PDB entry 7XK3 | electron microscopy, 3.10 A resolution | chains A and B of the 6 polymer chains in the assembly

== Chain A ==
Protein: Na(+)-translocating NADH-quinone reductase subunit A
Organism: Vibrio cholerae O395
Notes: EC 7.2.1.1
UniProt: A5F5X1 (NQRA_VIBC3); residues 1-446 here = UniProt positions 1-446
Amino-acid sequence (446 residues; numbered 1 to 446; the number before each row is that of its first residue):
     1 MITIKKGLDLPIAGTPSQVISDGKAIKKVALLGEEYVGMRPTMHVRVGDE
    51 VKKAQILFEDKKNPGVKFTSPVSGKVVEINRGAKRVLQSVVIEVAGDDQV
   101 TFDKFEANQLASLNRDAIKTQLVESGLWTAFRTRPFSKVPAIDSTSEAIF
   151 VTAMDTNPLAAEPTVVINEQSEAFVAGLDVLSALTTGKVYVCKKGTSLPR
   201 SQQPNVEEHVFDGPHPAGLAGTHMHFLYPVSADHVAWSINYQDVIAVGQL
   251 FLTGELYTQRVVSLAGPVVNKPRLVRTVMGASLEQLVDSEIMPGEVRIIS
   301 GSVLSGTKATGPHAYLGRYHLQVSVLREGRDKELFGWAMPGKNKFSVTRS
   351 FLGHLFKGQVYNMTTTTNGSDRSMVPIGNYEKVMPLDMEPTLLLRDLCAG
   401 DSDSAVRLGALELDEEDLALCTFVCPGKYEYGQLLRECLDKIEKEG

== Chain B ==
Protein: Na(+)-translocating NADH-quinone reductase subunit B
Organism: Vibrio cholerae O395
Notes: EC 7.2.1.1
UniProt: A5F5X0 (NQRB_VIBC3); numbering as in UniProt (aligned over 1-415)
Amino-acid sequence (415 residues; row label = number of the first residue in the row):
     1 MGLKKFLEDIEHHFEPGGKHEKWFALYEAAATLFYTPGLVTKRSSHVRDS
    51 VDLKRIMIMVWLAVFPAMFWGMYNAGGQAIAALNHLYSGDQLAAIVAGNW
   101 HYWLTEMLGGTMSSDAGWGSKMLLGATYFLPIYATVFIVGGFWEVLFCMV
   151 RKHEVNEGFFVTSILFALIVPPTLPLWQAALGITFGVVVAKEVFGGTGRN
   201 FLNPALAGRAFLFFAYPAQISGDLVWTAADGYSGATALSQWAQGGAGALI
   251 NNATGQTITWMDAFIGNIPGSIGEVSTLALMIGAAFIVYMGIASWRIIGG
   301 VMIGMILLSTLFNVIGSDTNAMFNMPWHWHLVLGGFAFGMFFMATDPVSA
   351 SFTNSGKWAYGILIGVMCVLIRVVNPAYPEGMMLAILFANLFAPLFDHVV
   401 VERNIKRRLARYGKQ
Unresolved in the structure: 1-26, 414-415
Covalent attachments: flavin mononucleotide (FMN) linked to Thr236
Residues lining bound ligands:
  - FMN (flavin mononucleotide), molecule 1: Ile169, Leu206, Arg209, Phe213, Trp226, Ala237, Leu238, Ser239, Gly270, Ser271, Glu274, Gly334, Gly335, Phe338, Gly339, Met343, Pro379, Glu380, Gly381, Met382, Met383, Leu384
  - FMN, molecule 2: Phe213, Phe214, Pro217, Ser221, Gly222, Asp223, Ala377, Tyr378, Pro379
  - riboflavin (RBF): Ile56, Met57, Val60, Gly158, Val161, Thr162, Leu165, Lys191, Gly196, Thr197, Gly198, Asn200, Asn203, Pro204, Ala205, Ile292, Ala293, Phe342, Met343, Thr345, Asp346, Pro347, Val348, Ser349
Swiss-Prot annotation at these positions:
  - modified residue: Thr236 (FMN phosphoryl threonine)
From the paper describing this entry:
  - binding site for riboflavin: Thr162, Asn200, Asn203, Asp346
  - conformationally variable residues (loop rearrangement): Gly266 to Ser276
  - mutagenesis - E157A: decreased catalytic activity

== Chain A / chain B interface ==
Pairs across the interface (116; chain A residue first):
  His225(A) - Gly413(B)
  Tyr228(A) - Arg411(B)
  Pro229(A) - Arg411(B)  hydrogen bond (backbone-side chain)
  His234(A) - Arg411(B)  hydrogen bond
  Arg297(A) - Thr41(B)  hydrogen bond (side chain-backbone)
  Arg297(A) - His46(B)  hydrogen bond
  Ile299(A) - His46(B)
  Val303(A) - Ser45(B)
  Val303(A) - His46(B)  hydrogen bond (backbone-backbone)
  Val303(A) - Val47(B)
  Leu304(A) - Ser44(B)
  Leu304(A) - Ser45(B)
  Gly306(A) - His46(B)  hydrogen bond (backbone-side chain)
  Lys308(A) - His46(B)
  Leu326(A) - Val47(B)  hydrophobic
  Glu328(A) - Val40(B)
  Gly329(A) - Val40(B)
  Arg330(A) - Val40(B)
  Lys332(A) - Thr36(B)
  Lys332(A) - Pro37(B)
  Lys332(A) - Gly38(B)
  Glu333(A) - Tyr35(B)
  Glu333(A) - Thr36(B)  hydrogen bond (backbone-side chain)
  Leu334(A) - Phe34(B)  hydrophobic
  Leu334(A) - Tyr35(B)  hydrophobic
  Phe335(A) - Phe34(B)  hydrogen bond (backbone-backbone)
  Gly336(A) - Thr36(B)
  Trp337(A) - Leu33(B)  hydrogen bond (side chain-backbone)
  Trp337(A) - Phe34(B)  hydrogen bond (side chain-backbone)
  Trp337(A) - Thr36(B)
  Trp337(A) - Asp52(B)
  Trp337(A) - Lys54(B)
  Trp337(A) - Arg55(B)  hydrogen bond (backbone-side chain)
  Trp337(A) - Ile58(B)  hydrophobic
  Ala338(A) - Arg55(B)
  Met339(A) - Arg55(B)  hydrogen bond (backbone-side chain)
  Lys344(A) - Ser50(B)
  Phe345(A) - Asp49(B)
  Phe345(A) - Ser50(B)  hydrogen bond (backbone-side chain)
  Ser346(A) - Asp49(B)  hydrogen bond
  Ser346(A) - Val51(B)
  Val347(A) - Asp49(B)  hydrogen bond (backbone-side chain)
  Thr348(A) - Met290(B)
  Arg349(A) - Tyr289(B)  hydrogen bond (side chain-backbone)
  Arg349(A) - Met290(B)  hydrogen bond (backbone-backbone)
  Ser350(A) - Arg55(B)  hydrogen bond (backbone-side chain)
  Ser350(A) - Met290(B)
  Phe351(A) - Ser50(B)
  Phe351(A) - Val51(B)
  Phe351(A) - Arg55(B)
  His354(A) - Tyr289(B)  hydrogen bond
  Met363(A) - Val47(B)  hydrophobic
  Thr364(A) - His46(B)
  Thr364(A) - Val47(B)
  Thr365(A) - Val40(B)
  Thr365(A) - Thr41(B)  hydrogen bond (backbone-backbone)
  Thr365(A) - His46(B)
  Thr366(A) - Leu39(B)
  Thr366(A) - Thr41(B)
  Thr366(A) - Arg48(B)
  Thr367(A) - Leu39(B)  hydrogen bond (backbone-backbone)
  Thr367(A) - Val40(B)
  Thr367(A) - Thr41(B)
  Asn368(A) - Arg48(B)
  Asn368(A) - Asp49(B)
  Asn368(A) - Ser50(B)
  Asn368(A) - Asp52(B)
  Gly369(A) - Pro37(B)
  Ser370(A) - Pro37(B)
  Arg372(A) - Glu154(B)  salt bridge
  Arg372(A) - Asn156(B)
  Arg372(A) - Glu157(B)  salt bridge
  Ser373(A) - Leu53(B)
  Ser373(A) - Thr197(B)  hydrogen bond (side chain-backbone)
  Ser373(A) - Arg199(B)  hydrogen bond
  Val375(A) - Leu53(B)  hydrophobic
  Val375(A) - Pro347(B)  hydrophobic
  Val375(A) - Val348(B)  hydrophobic
  Pro376(A) - Pro347(B)
  Pro376(A) - Phe352(B)  hydrophobic
  Ile377(A) - Ile56(B)  hydrophobic
  Ile377(A) - Gly291(B)
  Glu381(A) - Phe352(B)
  Asp387(A) - Asn404(B)
  Asp387(A) - Arg407(B)  salt bridge
  Asp387(A) - Arg408(B)  hydrogen bond (backbone-side chain)
  Asp387(A) - Gly413(B)
  Met388(A) - Asn404(B)
  Met388(A) - Arg408(B)
  Glu389(A) - Thr353(B)
  Glu389(A) - Val400(B)
  Glu389(A) - Asn404(B)
  Thr391(A) - Phe352(B)
  Leu392(A) - Phe352(B)  hydrophobic
  Leu392(A) - Thr353(B)
  Arg395(A) - Gly198(B)  hydrogen bond (side chain-backbone)
  Arg395(A) - Phe352(B)
  Arg407(A) - Glu402(B)  salt bridge
  Arg407(A) - Ile405(B)
  Arg407(A) - Arg408(B)  hydrogen bond (backbone-side chain)
  Leu408(A) - Val401(B)  hydrophobic
  Leu408(A) - Ile405(B)  hydrophobic
  Leu408(A) - Arg408(B)  hydrogen bond (backbone-side chain)
  Gly409(A) - Arg408(B)
  Thr422(A) - Ser45(B)
  Thr422(A) - Arg48(B)
  Phe423(A) - Ser45(B)
  Phe423(A) - Val47(B)
  Phe423(A) - Asp49(B)  hydrogen bond (backbone-backbone)
  Pro426(A) - Asp52(B)
  Pro426(A) - Leu53(B)
  Lys428(A) - Asp49(B)  hydrogen bond (side chain-backbone)
  Lys428(A) - Val51(B)  hydrogen bond (side chain-backbone)
  Glu430(A) - Arg43(B)  salt bridge
  Glu430(A) - Arg48(B)  salt bridge
  Gln433(A) - Arg43(B)
Interface residues without a listed pair, chain A (72 interface residues in all): Ser302, Ser305, Thr307, Asp331, Pro340, Leu355, Met374, Glu412, Ala419, Val424, Tyr429, Gly432
Interface residues without a listed pair, chain B (53 interface residues in all): Lys42, Met57, Met59, Val155, Val288, Ile292, Asn354
From the paper, about this interface:
  - interface residues, chain A: Arg330(A)
  - interface residues, chain B: Phe34(B)

== Summary ==
72 residues of chain A face 53 of chain B across their interface; the contacts include 30 hydrogen bonds and 6
salt bridges. Polar contacts include Arg372(A)-Glu154(B), Arg372(A)-Glu157(B) and Asp387(A)-Arg407(B). From
the paper: a binding site for riboflavin at Thr162(B), Asn200(B) and Asn203(B) among others; E157A of chain B
reduces catalytic activity.
Chain A is Na(+)-translocating NADH-quinone reductase subunit A and chain B is Na(+)-translocating
NADH-quinone reductase subunit B, both from Vibrio cholerae O395; the structure, Cryo-EM structure of
Na+-pumping NADH-ubiquinone oxidoreductase from Vibrio cholerae, state 1, was determined by electron
microscopy, deposited together with 7XK4, 7XK5, 7XK6 and 7XK7.
